Entry 7O4T (X-ray diffraction, 2.10 A resolution); this record covers chains B and C of the 4 polymer chains in the assembly.

Chain B:
Name: 3-hydroxyacyl-CoA dehydrogenase
From: Mycobacterium tuberculosis H37Rv
Notes: EC 1.1.1.35
Reference sequence: O53872 (O53872_MYCTU); numbering as in UniProt (aligned over 1-720)
Chain sequence (736 residues; numbered -15 to 720; the number before each row is that of its first residue; numbers below 1 keep their minus sign (Met-15 is residue -15)):
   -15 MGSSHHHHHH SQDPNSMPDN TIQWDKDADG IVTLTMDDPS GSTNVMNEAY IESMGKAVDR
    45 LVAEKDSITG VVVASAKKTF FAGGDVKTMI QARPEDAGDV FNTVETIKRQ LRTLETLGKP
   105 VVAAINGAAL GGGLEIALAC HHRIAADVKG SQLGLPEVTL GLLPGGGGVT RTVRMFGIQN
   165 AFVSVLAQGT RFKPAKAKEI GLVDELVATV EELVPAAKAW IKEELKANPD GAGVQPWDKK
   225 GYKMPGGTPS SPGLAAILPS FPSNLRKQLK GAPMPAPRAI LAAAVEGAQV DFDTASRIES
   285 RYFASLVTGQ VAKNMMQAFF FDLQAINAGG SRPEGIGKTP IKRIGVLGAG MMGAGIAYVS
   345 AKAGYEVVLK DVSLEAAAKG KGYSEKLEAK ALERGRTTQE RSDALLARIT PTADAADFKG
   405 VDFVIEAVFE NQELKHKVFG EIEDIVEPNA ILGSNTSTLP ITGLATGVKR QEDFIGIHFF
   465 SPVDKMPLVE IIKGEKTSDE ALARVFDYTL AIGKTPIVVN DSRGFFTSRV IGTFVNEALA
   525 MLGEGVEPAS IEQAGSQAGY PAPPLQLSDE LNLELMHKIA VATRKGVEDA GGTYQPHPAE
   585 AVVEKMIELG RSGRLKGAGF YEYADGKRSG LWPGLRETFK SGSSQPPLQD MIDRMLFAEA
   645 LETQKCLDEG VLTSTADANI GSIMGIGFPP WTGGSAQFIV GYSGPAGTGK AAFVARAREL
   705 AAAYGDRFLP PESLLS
Not modelled in the structure: -15, -5 to 0
Sequence notes: initiating methionine (-15); expression tag (-14 to 0)
Ligand contacts:
  - coenzyme A (COA), molecule 1: Ser26, Thr27, Val29, Thr63, Ala66, Gly67, Gly68, Asp69, Val70, Lys71, Met73, Leu114, Gly115, Gly116, Pro140, Glu141, Leu144, Arg175, Phe304, Gln308
  - coenzyme A (COA), molecule 2: Val142, Thr143, Ala171, Gln172, Leu249, Gln252, Leu253, Met258, Pro261, Met299, Phe303, Arg380, Lys469, Pro471, Pro545, Ile667, Met668, Pro674
From the paper describing this entry:
  - catalytic residues: Glu119, Glu141, His462 (citing earlier work)

Chain C:
Name: Putative acyltransferase Rv0859
From: Mycobacterium tuberculosis (strain ATCC 25618 / H37Rv)
Notes: EC 2.3.1.-
Reference sequence: O53871 (Y0859_MYCTU); numbering as in UniProt (aligned over 1-403)
Chain sequence (403 residues; each row starts with the number of its first residue):
     1 MSEEAFIYEA IRTPRGKQKN GSLHEVKPLS LVVGLIDELR KRHPDLDENL ISDVILGCVS
    61 PVGDQGGDIA RAAVLASGMP VTSGGVQLNR FCASGLEAVN TAAQKVRSGW DDLVLAGGVE
   121 SMSRVPMGSD GGAMGLDPAT NYDVMFVPQS IGADLIATIE GFSREDVDAY ALRSQQKAAE
   181 AWSGGYFAKS VVPVRDQNGL LILDHDEHMR PDTTKEGLAK LKPAFEGLAA LGGFDDVALQ
   241 KYHWVEKINH VHTGGNSSGI VDGAALVMIG SAAAGKLQGL TPRARIVATA TSGADPVIML
   301 TGPTPATRKV LDRAGLTVDD IDLFELNEAF ASVVLKFQKD LNIPDEKLNV NGGAIAMGHP
   361 LGATGAMILG TMVDELERRN ARRALITLCI GGGMGVATII ERV
Not modelled in the structure: 1
Ligand contacts:
  - coenzyme A (COA): Gln18, Lys19, Cys92, Met127, Gln149, Gln175, Arg210, Thr213, Leu218, Leu221, Ala224, Phe225, Thr253, Gly254, Gly255, Ser257, Ser258, Ile260, Ala329, Phe330, His359, Leu361
  - 3'-phosphate-adenosine-5'-diphosphate (PAP): Ile159, His243, Trp244
From the paper describing this entry:
  - catalytic residues: Cys92, His359 (citing earlier work)

Interface between chain B and chain C:
Residue-residue contacts (44):
  Ala239(B) with Leu136(C)
  Leu242(B) with Leu136(C)
  Pro243(B) with Gly135(C); Leu136(C); Asn141(C), hydrogen bond (backbone-side chain); Phe234(C)
  Ser244(B) with Gly232(C)
  Pro246(B) with Pro138(C), hydrophobic; Asn141(C); Tyr142(C)
  Ser247(B) with Gly232(C), hydrogen bond (side chain-backbone); Phe234(C); Val237(C)
  Asn248(B) with Leu231(C), hydrogen bond (side chain-backbone); Gly232(C), hydrogen bond (backbone-backbone); Gly233(C)
  Leu249(B) with Tyr142(C), hydrophobic
  Arg250(B) with Tyr142(C), hydrogen bond (side chain-backbone); Met145(C); Val237(C); Gln240(C), hydrogen bond
  Lys251(B) with Gly233(C); Asp236(C)
  Leu253(B) with Tyr142(C)
  Lys254(B) with Gln240(C)
  Gly255(B) with Gln240(C)
  Arg262(B) with Ala139(C); Tyr142(C); Asp143(C), salt bridge
  Leu265(B) with Pro138(C), hydrophobic
  Val269(B) with Pro138(C), hydrophobic
  Glu270(B) with Asp137(C)
  Tyr286(B) with Ala139(C)
  Ala533(B) with His243(C); Trp244(C)
  Ser534(B) with His243(C), hydrogen bond; Trp244(C)
  Gln537(B) with Leu239(C), hydrogen bond (side chain-backbone); Gln240(C); His243(C)
  Gln541(B) with Gln240(C), hydrogen bond (side chain-backbone)
  Gly614(B) with Glu246(C)
  Leu615(B) with Glu246(C), hydrogen bond (backbone-side chain)
  Leu632(B) with His243(C)
Interface residues without a listed pair, chain B (28 interface residues in all): Ala266, Glu531, Met635
Interface residues without a listed pair, chain C (22 interface residues in all): Phe146, Val245

Overview:
28 residues of chain B face 22 of chain C across their interface, with 10 hydrogen bonds and 1 salt bridge.
Polar contacts include Arg262(B)-Asp143(C), Pro243(B)-Asn141(C) and Ser247(B)-Gly232(C). Ligands of chain B:
coenzyme A. Ligands of chain C: 3'-phosphate-adenosine-5'-diphosphate and coenzyme A. The paper reports
catalytic residues Glu119(B), Glu141(B) and Cys92(C) among others.
Here chain B is 3-hydroxyacyl-CoA dehydrogenase (Mycobacterium tuberculosis H37Rv) and chain C is Putative
acyltransferase Rv0859 (Mycobacterium tuberculosis (strain ATCC 25618 / H37Rv)). Entry 7O4T (Structure of
Mycobacterium tuberculosis beta-oxidation trifunctional enzyme with Coenzyme A bound at the hydratase,
thiolase active ...) was determined by X-ray diffraction together with 7O1G, 7O1I, 7O1J, 7O1K, 7O1L, 7O1M and
4 further entries from the same study.
